PDB entry 6ON2 | electron microscopy, 3.00 A resolution | chains A and F of the 7 polymer chains in the assembly

# Chain A (and F)
Name: ATP-dependent protease La
Source organism: Yersinia pestis
Notes: EC 3.4.21.53; chain F of this document is another copy of the same molecule, construct and numbering; everything in this record applies to it too
Reference sequence: A0A3N4AY83 (A0A3N4AY83_YERPE); numbering as in UniProt (aligned over 253-776)
Amino-acid sequence (524 residues; row label = number of the first residue in the row):
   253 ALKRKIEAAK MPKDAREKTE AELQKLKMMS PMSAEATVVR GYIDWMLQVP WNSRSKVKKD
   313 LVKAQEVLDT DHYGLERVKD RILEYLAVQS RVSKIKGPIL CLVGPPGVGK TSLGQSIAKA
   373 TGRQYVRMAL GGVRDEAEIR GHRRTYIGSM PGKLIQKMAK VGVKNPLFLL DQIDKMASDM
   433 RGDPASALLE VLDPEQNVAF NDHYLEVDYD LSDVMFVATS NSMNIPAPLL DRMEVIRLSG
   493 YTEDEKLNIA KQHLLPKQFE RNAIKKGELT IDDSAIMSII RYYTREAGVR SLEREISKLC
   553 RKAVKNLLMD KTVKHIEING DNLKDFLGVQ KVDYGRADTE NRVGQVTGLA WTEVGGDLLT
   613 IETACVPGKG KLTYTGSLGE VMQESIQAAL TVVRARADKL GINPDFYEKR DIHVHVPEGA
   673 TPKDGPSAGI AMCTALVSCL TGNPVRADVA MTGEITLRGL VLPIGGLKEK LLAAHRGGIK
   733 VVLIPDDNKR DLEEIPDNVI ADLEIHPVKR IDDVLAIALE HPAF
Disordered / not traced: 776 (chain F: 384-394, 776)
Sequence notes: conflict Gln424 (Glu in A0A3N4AY83)
Bound ions: Mg2+: Thr363 (together with ATP)
Small-molecule neighbours: ATP (adenosine-5'-triphosphate): Asp323, His324, Tyr325, Gly326, Pro357, Pro358, Gly359, Val360, Gly361, Lys362, Thr363, Ser364, Gln424, Asn473, Tyr493, Ile501, His505, Lys509, Val541, Arg542, Glu545
From the paper describing this entry:
  - binding site for Bound Y2853 Substrate: Tyr398, Ile399
  - mutagenesis - I399A: unchanged catalytic activity (ATP hydrolysis)
  - binding site for ATP: Asn473, Arg484, Arg542
  - mutagenesis - G580L (26 and 33%): decreased catalytic activity on degradation of these substrates
  - catalytic residues: Asp423, Ser679, Lys722
  - contacts within the chain: Trp297-Tyr456 (pi stacking), Tyr294-Tyr456 (pi stacking), Arg395-Glu458, Arg396-Glu458, Glu632-Asp676, Val633-Asp676 (hydrogen bond)
  - mutagenesis - E458A: unchanged catalytic activity (ATPase activity)
  - mutagenesis - I399A, E447A, E458A, G580L: decreased catalytic activity on HspQ
  - mutagenesis - I399A, E447A, E458A, G580L: decreased catalytic activity on Y2853
  - mutagenesis - M284A: decreased catalytic activity on substrate

# Chain A / chain F interface
Pairs across the interface (57):
  Gln276(A) - Met284(F)
  Lys277(A) - Met284(F)
  Leu313(A) - Met561(F)  hydrophobic
  Arg333(A) - Arg553(F)
  Leu335(A) - Lys557(F)
  Glu336(A) - Arg553(F)  salt bridge
  Glu336(A) - Lys554(F)  salt bridge
  Glu336(A) - Lys557(F)
  Ala339(A) - Val556(F)
  Ala339(A) - Lys557(F)
  Ala339(A) - Leu560(F)
  Val340(A) - Arg553(F)
  Ser342(A) - Leu560(F)
  Arg343(A) - Ala515(F)  hydrogen bond (side chain-backbone)
  Arg343(A) - Glu520(F)  salt bridge
  Arg343(A) - Leu559(F)
  Val344(A) - Ala515(F)  hydrophobic
  Lys348(A) - Arg513(F)
  Thr397(A) - Ile399(F)
  Tyr398(A) - Ile399(F)
  Ser430(A) - Met432(F)
  Glu486(A) - Arg553(F)  salt bridge
  Val633(A) - Ser629(F)
  Val633(A) - Ala672(F)
  Glu636(A) - Tyr626(F)
  Glu636(A) - Thr627(F)
  Glu636(A) - Gly628(F)  hydrogen bond (side chain-backbone)
  Glu636(A) - Ser629(F)  hydrogen bond (side chain-backbone)
  Gln639(A) - His665(F)
  Ala640(A) - His665(F)
  Thr643(A) - His665(F)  hydrogen bond
  Arg646(A) - Val618(F)
  Arg646(A) - Pro619(F)  hydrogen bond (side chain-backbone)
  Arg646(A) - Asp663(F)  salt bridge
  Tyr659(A) - Lys623(F)
  Glu660(A) - Gly620(F)
  Glu706(A) - Pro669(F)
  Glu706(A) - Glu670(F)
  Glu706(A) - Gly671(F)
  Ile707(A) - His667(F)
  Thr708(A) - Glu614(F)
  Thr708(A) - Pro669(F)
  Leu709(A) - Glu614(F)  hydrogen bond (backbone-side chain)
  Leu709(A) - Ala616(F)  hydrophobic
  Leu709(A) - His665(F)
  Leu709(A) - His667(F)
  Arg710(A) - Asp590(F)  salt bridge
  Arg710(A) - Asn593(F)
  Arg710(A) - Gln597(F)
  Arg710(A) - Glu614(F)
  Leu714(A) - Pro669(F)  hydrophobic
  Leu714(A) - Glu670(F)
  Arg742(A) - Val581(F)
  Arg742(A) - Gln582(F)  hydrogen bond
  Asp743(A) - Val581(F)
  Glu745(A) - Val581(F)
  Glu746(A) - Val581(F)
Interface residues without a listed pair, chain A (45 interface residues in all): Met280, Glu287, Val314, Asp332, Gly349, Arg395, Met432, Glu447, Met485, Ala647, Pro678
Interface residues without a listed pair, chain F (47 interface residues in all): Thr289, Arg379, Tyr398, Asn514, Ile516, Lys517, Arg546, Lys576, Val595, Thr615, Lys621, Thr625

# Overview
45 residues of chain A and 47 residues of chain F are in contact; the contacts include 7 hydrogen bonds and 6
salt bridges. Among the polar pairs are Glu336(A)-Arg553(F), Glu336(A)-Lys554(F) and Arg343(A)-Glu520(F). The
paper reports catalytic residues Asp423(A), Ser679(A) and Lys722(A); I399A, E447A and E458A of chain A, among
others, reduce catalytic activity on HspQ; 5 substitutions were tested in all.
Chain A and chain F are both ATP-dependent protease La (Yersinia pestis); the structure, Lon Protease from
Yersinia pestis with Y2853 substrate, was determined by electron microscopy (same publication as 6V11).
